7ALR - chains B and F of the 3 polymer chains in the assembly; structure by X-ray diffraction, 1.93 A resolution.

Chain B:
Molecule: Tubulin beta-3 chain
Source organism: Bos taurus
Reference sequence: Q2T9S0 (TBB3_BOVIN); the author numbering skips numbers that UniProt does not, so the offset changes along the chain: 1-42 = UniProt 1-42; 45-360 = UniProt 43-358; 369-460 = UniProt 359-450
Chain sequence (450 residues; each row starts with the number of its first residue; note: 10 numbers in that range are skipped by the numbering (no residue carries them; nothing is unmodelled there)):
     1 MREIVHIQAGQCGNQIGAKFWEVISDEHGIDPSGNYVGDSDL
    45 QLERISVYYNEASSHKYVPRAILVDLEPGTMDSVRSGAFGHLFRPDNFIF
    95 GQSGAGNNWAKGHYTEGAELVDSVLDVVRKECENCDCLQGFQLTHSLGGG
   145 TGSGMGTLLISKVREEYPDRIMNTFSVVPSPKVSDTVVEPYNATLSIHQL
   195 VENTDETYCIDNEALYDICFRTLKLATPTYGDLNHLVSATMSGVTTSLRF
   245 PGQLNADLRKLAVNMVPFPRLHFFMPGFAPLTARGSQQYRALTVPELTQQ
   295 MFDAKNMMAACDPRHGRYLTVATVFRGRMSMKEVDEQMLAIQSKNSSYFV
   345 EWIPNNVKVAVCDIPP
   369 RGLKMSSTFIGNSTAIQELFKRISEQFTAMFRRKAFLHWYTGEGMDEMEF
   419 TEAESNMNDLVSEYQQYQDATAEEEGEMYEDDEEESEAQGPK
Not modelled in the structure: 1, 282-283, 442-460
Ligand contacts:
  - GDP (guanosine-5'-diphosphate): Gly10, Gln11, Cys12, Gln15, Ile16, Asp69, Ala99, Asn101, Ser140, Gly142, Gly143, Gly144, Thr145, Gly146, Val171, Pro173, Val177, Ser178, Asp179, Glu183, Asn206, Leu209, Tyr224, Leu227, Asn228
  - RQK ((2R)-2-oxidanyl-2-[(6S,9S,12S,15S,17S)-6,10,12,17-tetramethyl-3-methylidene-7-oxidanyl-2,5,8,11,14-pentakis(oxidanylidene)-13-oxa-1,4,7,10-tetrazabicyclo[13.3.0]octadecan-9-yl]ethanamide): Gln247, Leu248, Met325, Val328, Asp329, Val351, Lys352, Val353, Ala354, Val355
UniProt features mapped onto this chain:
  - motif: Met1 to Ile4 (MREI motif)
  - binding site (GTP): Gln11, Glu71, Ser140, Gly144, Thr145, Gly146, Asn206, Asn228
  - binding site (Mg(2+)): Glu71
  - modified residue: Ser174 (Phosphoserine), Glu448 (5-glutamyl polyglutamate), Ser454 (Phosphoserine)
What the authors report for this chain:
  - binding site for RQK: Gln247, Asp329, Lys352, Val353, Val355

Chain F:
Molecule: Designed Ankyrin Repeat Protein (DARPIN) D1
Source organism: synthetic construct
Notes: antibody fragment or engineered binder
Chain sequence (180 residues; row label = number of the first residue in the row; numbers below 1 keep their minus sign (Met-10 is residue -10)):
   -10 MKKNHHHHHHGSGLEVLFQGPGSDLGKKLLEAARAGQDDEVRILMANGAD
    40 VNATDASGLTPLHLAATYGHLEIVEVLLKHGADVNAIDIMGSTPLHLAAL
    90 IGHLEIVEVLLKHGADVNAVDTWGDTPLHLAAIMGHLEIVEVLLKHGADV
   140 NAQDKFGKTAFDISIDNGNEDLAEILQKLN
Not modelled in the structure: -10 to 12, 168-169

How chain B and chain F interact:
Contacting residue pairs - 30 pairs, chain B then chain F:
  Pro175(B) - Met123(F)
  Pro175(B) - Gly124(F)
  Lys176(B) - Asn158(F)  hydrogen bond
  Lys176(B) - Asp160(F)  salt bridge
  Val181(B) - Ile90(F)
  Val181(B) - Met123(F)  hydrophobic
  Val181(B) - His125(F)
  Phe214(B) - Asp160(F)
  Arg215(B) - Glu159(F)  salt bridge
  Arg215(B) - Asp160(F)  salt bridge
  Arg215(B) - Glu163(F)  salt bridge
  Glu393(B) - Ile122(F)
  Glu393(B) - Ile152(F)
  Gln394(B) - Ile122(F)
  Gln394(B) - Met123(F)
  Ala397(B) - Leu89(F)
  Met398(B) - Leu89(F)  hydrophobic
  Met398(B) - Ile90(F)  hydrophobic
  Met398(B) - Met123(F)  hydrophobic
  Arg400(B) - Trp112(F)
  Arg401(B) - Leu86(F)
  Arg401(B) - Leu89(F)
  Arg401(B) - Asp110(F)  salt bridge
  Arg401(B) - Trp112(F)
  Arg401(B) - Asp114(F)  salt bridge
  Arg401(B) - Leu119(F)
  Ala403(B) - Ile90(F)  hydrophobic
  Phe404(B) - Tyr57(F)  hydrogen bond (backbone-side chain)
  Phe404(B) - Ile90(F)  hydrophobic
  His406(B) - Arg23(F)
Interface residues without a listed pair, chain B (18 interface residues in all): Pro184, Tyr210, Asp211, Lys402
Interface residues without a listed pair, chain F (21 interface residues in all): Ser81, Phe145, Asn156

Overview:
Chain B and chain F form an interface of 18 and 21 residues respectively, with 2 hydrogen bonds and 6 salt
bridges. Polar contacts include Lys176(B)-Asp160(F), Arg215(B)-Glu159(F) and Arg215(B)-Asp160(F). Ligands of
chain B: compound RQK and GDP. From the paper: a binding site for RQK at Gln247(B), Asp329(B) and Lys352(B)
among others.
Here chain B is Tubulin beta-3 chain (Bos taurus) and chain F is Designed Ankyrin Repeat Protein (DARPIN) D1
(synthetic construct). Entry 7ALR (Crystal structure of TD1-gatorbulin1 complex) was determined by X-ray
diffraction.
